Entry 1RUF (X-ray diffraction, 2.90 A resolution); this record covers chains 1 and 2 of the 4 polymer chains in the assembly.

== Chain 1 ==
Molecule: Rhinovirus 14
Organism: Human rhinovirus 14
UniProt: P03303 (POLG_HRV14); residues 1-289 here correspond to UniProt positions 568-856 (UniProt number = residue number + 567)
Chain sequence (289 residues; numbered 1 to 289; the number before each row is that of its first residue):
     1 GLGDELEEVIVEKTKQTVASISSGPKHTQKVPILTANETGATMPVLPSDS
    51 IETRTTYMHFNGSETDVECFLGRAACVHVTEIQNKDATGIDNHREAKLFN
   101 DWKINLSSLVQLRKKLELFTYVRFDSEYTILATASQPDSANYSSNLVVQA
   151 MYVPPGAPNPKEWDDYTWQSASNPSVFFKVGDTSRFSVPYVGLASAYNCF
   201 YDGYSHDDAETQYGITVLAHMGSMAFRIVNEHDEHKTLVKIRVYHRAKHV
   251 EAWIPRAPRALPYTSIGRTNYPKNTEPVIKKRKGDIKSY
Unresolved in the structure: 1-16
Sequence notes: engineered mutation A219 (Asn786 in P03303)
Swiss-Prot annotation at these positions:
  - site: Y289 (Cleavage)

== Chain 2 ==
Molecule: Rhinovirus 14
Organism: Human rhinovirus 14
Notes: engineered mutation(s): N(1)219A
UniProt: P03303 (POLG_HRV14); residues 1-262 here correspond to UniProt positions 70-331 (UniProt number = residue number + 69)
Chain sequence (262 residues; each row starts with the number of its first residue):
     1 SPNVEACGYSDRVQQITLGNSTITTQEAANAVVCYAEWPEYLPDVDASDV
    51 NKTSKPDTSVCRFYTLDSKTWTTGSKGWCWKLPDALKDMGVFGQNMFFHS
   101 LGRSGYTVHVQCNATKFHSGCLLVVVIPEHQLASHEGGNVSVKYTFTHPG
   151 ERGIDLSSANEVGGPVKDVLYNMNGTLLGNLLIFPHQFINLRTNNTATIV
   201 IPYINSVPIDSMTRHNNVSLMVIPIAPLTVPTGATPSLPITVTIAPMCTE
   251 FSGIRSKSIVPQ
Unresolved in the structure: 1-7
Sequence notes: conflict L170 (Ile239 in P03303)
Swiss-Prot annotation at these positions:
  - site: Q262 (Cleavage)

== Chain 1 / chain 2 interface ==
Residue-residue contacts - 105 pairs, chain 1 then chain 2:
  N37(1) - F188(2)
  E38(1) - Q187(2)
  E38(1) - F188(2)  hydrogen bond (backbone-backbone)
  E38(1) - N190(2)  hydrogen bond
  E38(1) - T193(2)  hydrogen bond
  E38(1) - N194(2)
  T39(1) - A29(2)
  T39(1) - V32(2)
  T39(1) - Q187(2)  hydrogen bond (backbone-side chain)
  G40(1) - H186(2)
  T120(1) - E129(2)
  Y121(1) - E129(2)  hydrogen bond
  Y121(1) - I204(2)
  Y121(1) - N205(2)
  Y121(1) - S206(2)
  A194(1) - S206(2)
  A194(1) - V207(2)  hydrophobic
  S195(1) - S206(2)  hydrogen bond (backbone-backbone)
  N198(1) - E129(2)
  N198(1) - S206(2)  hydrogen bond
  F200(1) - E129(2)
  F200(1) - Q131(2)
  Y201(1) - E129(2)
  Y201(1) - Q131(2)  hydrogen bond (backbone-side chain)
  Y201(1) - R214(2)
  Y201(1) - H215(2)
  D202(1) - K81(2)  salt bridge
  D202(1) - E129(2)  hydrogen bond (backbone-side chain)
  D202(1) - H130(2)
  D202(1) - Q131(2)
  D202(1) - H215(2)
  D202(1) - N216(2)  hydrogen bond (backbone-backbone)
  G203(1) - R214(2)
  G203(1) - H215(2)
  Y204(1) - V142(2)  hydrogen bond (side chain-backbone)
  Y204(1) - K143(2)
  Y204(1) - Y144(2)  hydrogen bond (side chain-backbone)
  Y204(1) - T147(2)  hydrogen bond
  Y204(1) - H148(2)
  Y204(1) - R214(2)  hydrogen bond (backbone-backbone)
  S205(1) - R214(2)  hydrogen bond (backbone-side chain)
  H206(1) - R214(2)
  D207(1) - Y144(2)  hydrogen bond
  D207(1) - T213(2)  hydrogen bond
  D207(1) - R214(2)  hydrogen bond (side chain-backbone)
  D207(1) - V260(2)
  D207(1) - P261(2)
  D208(1) - Y144(2)
  D208(1) - P261(2)
  A209(1) - P261(2)
  E210(1) - K143(2)  salt bridge
  Q212(1) - S141(2)
  Y213(1) - H130(2)
  Y213(1) - Q131(2)
  Y213(1) - L132(2)  hydrogen bond (side chain-backbone)
  Y213(1) - S141(2)  hydrogen bond (backbone-side chain)
  Y213(1) - V142(2)
  Y213(1) - T147(2)
  G214(1) - Q131(2)
  I254(1) - Y35(2)
  I254(1) - P128(2)  hydrophobic
  I254(1) - I204(2)  hydrophobic
  P255(1) - I183(2)  hydrophobic
  P255(1) - F184(2)
  R256(1) - P128(2)  hydrogen bond (side chain-backbone)
  R256(1) - E129(2)  hydrogen bond (side chain-backbone)
  R256(1) - I183(2)
  R256(1) - F184(2)
  A257(1) - T176(2)
  A257(1) - N180(2)
  A257(1) - I183(2)
  P258(1) - T176(2)
  P258(1) - N180(2)
  R259(1) - N174(2)  hydrogen bond (side chain-backbone)
  R259(1) - G175(2)
  R259(1) - T176(2)
  A260(1) - G175(2)  hydrogen bond (backbone-backbone)
  A260(1) - L177(2)  hydrophobic
  L261(1) - Y171(2)  hydrophobic
  L261(1) - G175(2)  hydrogen bond (backbone-backbone)
  T264(1) - G138(2)  hydrogen bond (side chain-backbone)
  S265(1) - G138(2)
  S265(1) - N139(2)
  G267(1) - Q131(2)  hydrogen bond (backbone-side chain)
  R268(1) - Q131(2)
  R268(1) - N139(2)
  T269(1) - Q131(2)  hydrogen bond (side chain-backbone)
  T269(1) - L132(2)  hydrogen bond (side chain-backbone)
  T269(1) - A133(2)  hydrogen bond (side chain-backbone)
  T269(1) - N174(2)
  N270(1) - A133(2)
  N270(1) - S134(2)  hydrogen bond (side chain-backbone)
  N270(1) - G137(2)  hydrogen bond (side chain-backbone)
  N270(1) - G138(2)  hydrogen bond (side chain-backbone)
  N270(1) - N139(2)
  N270(1) - V140(2)  hydrogen bond (side chain-backbone)
  Y271(1) - G137(2)
  Y271(1) - V166(2)
  Y271(1) - D168(2)  hydrogen bond
  Y271(1) - Y171(2)
  Y271(1) - G175(2)
  K273(1) - H135(2)
  K273(1) - E136(2)
  V278(1) - Y171(2)
  I279(1) - L170(2)  hydrophobic
Also at the interface, not in a pair above, chain 1 (45 interface residues in all): A196, T211, L218, T275
Also at the interface, not in a pair above, chain 2 (53 interface residues in all): N30, I127, M173

== In short ==
The interface between chain 1 and chain 2 involves 45 residues on one side and 53 on the other, with 35
hydrogen bonds and 2 salt bridges. Polar contacts include D202(1)-K81(2), E210(1)-K143(2) and E38(1)-N190(2).
Chain 1 is Rhinovirus 14 and chain 2 is Rhinovirus 14, both from Human rhinovirus 14; the structure,
Rhinovirus 14 (HRV14) (mutant with asn 1 219 replaced by ala (N219A in chain 1), was determined by X-ray
diffraction (same publication as 1RUC, 1RUD, 1RUE, 1RUG, 1RUH, 1RUI and 1RUJ).
